PDB entry 4J4P | X-ray diffraction, 2.91 A resolution | chains A and L of the 6 polymer chains in the assembly

Chain A:
Protein: Ig epsilon chain C region
Source organism: Homo sapiens
UniProtKB: P01854 (IGHE_HUMAN); the construct lacks a stretch of the UniProt sequence, so the offset changes along the chain: 225-253 = UniProt 105-133; 254-546 = UniProt 135-427
Chain sequence (323 residues; each row starts with the number of its first residue):
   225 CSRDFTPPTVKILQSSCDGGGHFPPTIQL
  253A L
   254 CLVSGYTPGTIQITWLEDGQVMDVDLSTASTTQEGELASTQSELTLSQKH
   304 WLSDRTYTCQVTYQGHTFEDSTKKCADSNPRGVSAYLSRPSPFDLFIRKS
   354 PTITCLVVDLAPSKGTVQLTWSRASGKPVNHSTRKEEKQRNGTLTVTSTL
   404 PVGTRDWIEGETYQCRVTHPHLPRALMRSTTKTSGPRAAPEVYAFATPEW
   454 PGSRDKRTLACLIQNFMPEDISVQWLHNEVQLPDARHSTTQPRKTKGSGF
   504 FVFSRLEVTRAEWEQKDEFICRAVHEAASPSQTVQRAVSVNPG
Unresolved in the structure: 225-229, 544-546
Cystine bridges: Cys254-Cys312, Cys358-Cys418, Cys464-Cys524
Glycans and other covalent adducts: glycan linked to Asn394
Sequence notes: engineered mutation Gln265 (Asn146 in P01854), Gln371 (Asn252 in P01854)
Swiss-Prot annotation at these positions:
  - glycosylation (N-linked (GlcNAc...) asparagine): Asn383, Asn394
What the authors report for this chain:
  - conformationally variable residues (loop rearrangement): Pro333, Arg334, Gly335
  - conformationally variable residues (loop rearrangement): Ser437 (from molecular simulation)

Chain L:
Protein: Immunoglobulin G Fab Fragment Light Chain
Source organism: Homo sapiens
Notes: antibody fragment or engineered binder
Chain sequence (235 residues; numbered 1 to 235; the number before each row is that of its first residue):
     1 MDWSPLLLTLLAHCTGSWAQSVLTQPPSASGTPGQRVTISCSGSSSNIGN
    51 NGVNWYQQVPGKPPKLLIYYDDLLPSGVSDRFSGSKSGTSASLAISGLQS
   101 EDEADYYCEAWDDSLDGVVFGGGTKLTVLGQPKAAPSVTLFPPSSEELQA
   151 NKATLVCLISDFYPGAVTVAWKADSSPVKAGVETTTPSKQSNNKYAASSY
   201 LSLTPEQWKSHRSYSCQVTHEGSTVEKTVAPTECS
Unresolved in the structure: 1-18, 234-235
Cystine bridges: Cys41-Cys108, Cys157-Cys216

Interface between chain A and chain L:
Residue-residue contacts (10; chain A residue first):
  Lys367(A) - Asp116(L)  salt bridge
  Glu390(A) - Asn50(L)  hydrogen bond
  Lys391(A) - Trp111(L)  hydrogen bond (backbone-side chain)
  Lys391(A) - Asp113(L)
  Lys391(A) - Asp116(L)  salt bridge
  Gln392(A) - Trp111(L)
  Arg393(A) - Asn54(L)
  Arg393(A) - Glu109(L)  salt bridge
  Arg393(A) - Trp111(L)
  Arg393(A) - Val118(L)
Also at the interface, not in a pair above, chain L (8 interface residues in all): Asn51
Interface features reported in the paper:
  - residue pairs: Arg393(A)-Glu109(L) (hydrogen bond), Arg393(A)-Asn54(L) (hydrogen bond)
  - epitope / paratope residues, chain A: Arg393(A)
  - epitope / paratope residues, chain L: Asn54(L), Glu109(L)

Overview:
Chain A and chain L form an interface of 5 and 8 residues respectively, with 2 hydrogen bonds and 3 salt
bridges. Among the polar pairs are Lys367(A)-Asp116(L), Lys391(A)-Asp116(L) and Arg393(A)-Glu109(L). The
authors report hydrogen bonds between Arg393(A) and Glu109(L) and Arg393(A) and Asn54(L). The paper reports
epitope/paratope residues Arg393(A) and Asn54(L) among others; conformational variability at Pro333(A),
Arg334(A) and Gly335(A) among others.
Chain A is Ig epsilon chain C region and chain L is Immunoglobulin G Fab Fragment Light Chain, both from Homo
sapiens; the structure, The complex of human IgE-Fc with two bound Fab fragments, was determined by X-ray
diffraction.
